Entry 6DCF (X-ray diffraction, 3.45 A resolution); this record covers chains B and D of the 9 polymer chains in the assembly.

== Chain B ==
Protein: DNA-directed RNA polymerase subunit alpha
Source organism: Mycobacterium smegmatis (strain ATCC 700084 / mc(2)155)
Notes: EC 2.7.7.6
UniProt: A0QSL8 (RPOA_MYCS2); residue numbers follow UniProt; this construct covers 1-350
Chain sequence (350 residues; numbered 1 to 350; the number before each row is that of its first residue):
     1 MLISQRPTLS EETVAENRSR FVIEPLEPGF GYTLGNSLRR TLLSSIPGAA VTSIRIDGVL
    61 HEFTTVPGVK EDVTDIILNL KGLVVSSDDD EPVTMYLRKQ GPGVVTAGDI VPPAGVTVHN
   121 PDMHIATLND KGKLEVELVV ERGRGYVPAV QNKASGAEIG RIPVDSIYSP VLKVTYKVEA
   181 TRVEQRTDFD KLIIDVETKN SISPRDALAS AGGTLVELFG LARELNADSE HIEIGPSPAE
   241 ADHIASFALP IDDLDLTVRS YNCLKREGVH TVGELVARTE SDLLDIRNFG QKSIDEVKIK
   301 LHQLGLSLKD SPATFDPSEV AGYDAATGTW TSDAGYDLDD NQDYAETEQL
Not modelled in the structure: 1, 152-160, 236-350

== Chain D ==
Protein: DNA-directed RNA polymerase subunit beta'
Source organism: Mycobacterium smegmatis (strain ATCC 700084 / mc(2)155)
Notes: EC 2.7.7.6
UniProt: A0QS66 (RPOC_MYCS2); residues 1-1317 here = UniProt positions 1-1317
Chain sequence (1317 residues; row label = number of the first residue in the row):
     1 MLDVNFFDEL RIGLATADDI RNWSYGEVKK PETINYRTLK PEKDGLFCEK IFGPTRDWEC
    61 YCGKYKRVRF KGIICERCGV EVTRAKVRRE RMGHIELAAP VTHIWYFKGV PSRLGYLLDL
   121 APKDLEKIIY FAAYVITSVD DEMRHNELST LEAEMAVEKK AVEDQRDADL EARAQKLEAD
   181 LAELEAEGAK SDVRRKVRDS GEREMRQLRD RAQRELDRLD EIWNTFTKLA PKQLIVDEVL
   241 YRELQDRYGE YFTGAMGAES IKKLIENFDI DAEAESLREV IRSGKGQKKL RALKRLKVVA
   301 AFQQSGNSPM GMVLDAVPVI PPELRPMVQL DGGRFATSDL NDLYRRVINR NNRLKRLIDL
   361 GAPEIIVNNE KRMLQESVDA LFDNGRRGRP VTGPGNRPLK SLSDLLKGKQ GRFRQNLLGK
   421 RVDYSGRSVI VVGPQLKLHQ CGLPKLMALE LFKPFVMKRL VDLNHAQNIK SAKRMVERQR
   481 PQVWDVLEEV IAEHPVLLNR APTLHRLGIQ AFEPQLVEGK AIQLHPLVCE AFNADFDGDQ
   541 MAVHLPLSAE AQAEARILML SSNNILSPAS GKPLAMPRLD MVTGLYYLTT LVEGATGEYQ
   601 AATKDAPEQG VYSSPAEAIM AMDRGALSVR AKIKVRLTEL RPPTDLEAQL FENGWKPGDA
   661 WTAETTLGRV MFNELLPKSY PFVNEQMHKK VQARIINDLA ERFPMIVVAQ TVDKLKDAGF
   721 YWATRSGVTV SMADVLVPPQ KQEILERHEA EADAIERKYQ RGALNHTERN ESLVKIWQDA
   781 TEEVGKALEE FYPADNPIIT IVKSGATGNL TQTRTLAGMK GLVTNPKGEF IPRPIKSSFR
   841 EGLTVLEYFI NTHGARKGLA DTALRTADSG YLTRRLVDVS QDVIVREHDC ETERGINVTL
   901 AERGPDGTLI RDAHVETSAF ARTLATDAVD ANGNVIIERG HDLGDPAIDA LLAAGITTVK
   961 VRSVLTCTSA TGVCAMCYGR SMATGKLVDI GEAVGIVAAQ SIGEPGTQLT MRTFHQGGVT
  1021 GGADIVGGLP RVQELFEARV PRNKAPIADV AGRVRLEESD KFFKITIVPD DGGEEVVYDK
  1081 LSKRQRLRVI THEDGTEGVL SDGDHVEVGD QLMEGAADPH EVLRVQGPRE VQIHLVKEVQ
  1141 EVYRAQGVSI HDKHIEVIVR QMLRRVTIID SGSTEFLPGS LTERAEFEAE NRRVVAEGGE
  1201 PAAGRPVLMG ITKASLATDS WLSAASFQET TRVLTDAAIN CRSDKLNGLK ENVIIGKLIP
  1261 AGTGISRYRN IQVQPTEEAR AAAYTIPSYE DQYYSPDFGQ ATGAAVPLDD YGYSDYR
Not modelled in the structure: 1-2, 738-739, 808-866, 905-910, 1008-1026, 1091-1094, 1172-1174, 1192-1202, 1283-1317
Curated features (UniProtKB/Swiss-Prot):
  - binding site (Zn(2+)): Cys-60, Cys-62, Cys-75, Cys-78, Cys-890, Cys-967, Cys-974, Cys-977
  - binding site (Mg(2+)): Asp-535, Asp-537, Asp-539
Bound ions: Zn2+ site 1: Cys-60, Cys-62, Cys-75, Cys-78; Mg2+: Asp-535, Asp-537, Asp-539; Zn2+ site 2: Cys-890, Cys-967, Cys-974, Cys-977
Ligand contacts: glutamic acid (GLU): Arg-886, Pro-1260, Gly-1264, Ile-1265, Ser-1266, Arg-1267, Arg-1269

== Interface between chain B and chain D ==
Contacting residue pairs (34; chain B residue first):
  Arg-39(B) / Asp-623(D)  salt bridge
  Arg-40(B) / Asp-623(D)  salt bridge
  Leu-43(B) / Met-620(D)  hydrophobic
  Leu-43(B) / Asp-623(D)
  Phe-63(B) / Thr-603(D)
  Phe-63(B) / Lys-604(D)
  Thr-64(B) / Ala-602(D)
  Thr-74(B) / Glu-608(D)  hydrogen bond
  Thr-74(B) / Val-611(D)
  Asp-75(B) / Arg-636(D)  salt bridge
  Leu-78(B) / Val-611(D)  hydrophobic
  Leu-78(B) / Tyr-612(D)
  Leu-78(B) / Ser-613(D)
  Asn-79(B) / Arg-636(D)
  Lys-81(B) / Val-611(D)
  Lys-81(B) / Ser-613(D)
  Lys-81(B) / Glu-617(D)  salt bridge
  Tyr-146(B) / Tyr-612(D)
  Tyr-146(B) / Glu-617(D)  hydrogen bond
  Tyr-146(B) / Met-620(D)
  Tyr-146(B) / Ala-621(D)  hydrophobic
  Tyr-146(B) / Arg-624(D)  hydrogen bond (backbone-side chain)
  Pro-148(B) / Arg-624(D)
  Asp-165(B) / Glu-617(D)
  Val-171(B) / Met-620(D)
  Leu-172(B) / Ala-616(D)  hydrophobic
  Leu-172(B) / Met-620(D)
  Val-183(B) / Glu-488(D)
  Glu-184(B) / Trp-484(D)
  Gln-185(B) / Lys-445(D)  hydrogen bond (backbone-side chain)
  Gln-185(B) / Glu-518(D)
  Arg-186(B) / Glu-518(D)
  Thr-187(B) / Leu-516(D)
  Thr-187(B) / Glu-518(D)  hydrogen bond
Also at the interface, not in a pair above, chain B (27 interface residues in all): Val-73, Ile-77, Val-147, Pro-163, Ile-167, Lys-173, Asp-188
Also at the interface, not in a pair above, chain D (24 interface residues in all): Asp-485, Val-517, Pro-607, Gln-609, Ile-619

== Summary ==
The interface between chain B and chain D involves 27 residues on one side and 24 on the other, with 5
hydrogen bonds and 4 salt bridges. Polar pairs include Arg-39(B)/Asp-623(D), Arg-40(B)/Asp-623(D) and
Asp-75(B)/Arg-636(D). Ligands of chain D: glutamic acid.
Here chain B is DNA-directed RNA polymerase subunit alpha and chain D is DNA-directed RNA polymerase subunit
beta', both from Mycobacterium smegmatis (strain ATCC 700084 / mc(2)155). Entry 6DCF (Crystal structure of a
Mycobacterium smegmatis transcription initiation complex with Rifampicin-resistant RNA polymerase and bound to
...) was determined by X-ray diffraction (same publication as 6CCE and 6CCV).
